7TJJ - chains A and I of the 9 polymer chains in the assembly; structure by electron microscopy, 2.70 A resolution.

Chain A:
Molecule: Origin recognition complex subunit 1
Organism: Saccharomyces cerevisiae
UniProt: P54784 (ORC1_YEAST); residues 1-914 here = UniProt positions 1-914
Amino-acid sequence (917 residues; row label = number of the first residue in the row; numbers below 1 keep their minus sign (Ser-2 is residue -2)):
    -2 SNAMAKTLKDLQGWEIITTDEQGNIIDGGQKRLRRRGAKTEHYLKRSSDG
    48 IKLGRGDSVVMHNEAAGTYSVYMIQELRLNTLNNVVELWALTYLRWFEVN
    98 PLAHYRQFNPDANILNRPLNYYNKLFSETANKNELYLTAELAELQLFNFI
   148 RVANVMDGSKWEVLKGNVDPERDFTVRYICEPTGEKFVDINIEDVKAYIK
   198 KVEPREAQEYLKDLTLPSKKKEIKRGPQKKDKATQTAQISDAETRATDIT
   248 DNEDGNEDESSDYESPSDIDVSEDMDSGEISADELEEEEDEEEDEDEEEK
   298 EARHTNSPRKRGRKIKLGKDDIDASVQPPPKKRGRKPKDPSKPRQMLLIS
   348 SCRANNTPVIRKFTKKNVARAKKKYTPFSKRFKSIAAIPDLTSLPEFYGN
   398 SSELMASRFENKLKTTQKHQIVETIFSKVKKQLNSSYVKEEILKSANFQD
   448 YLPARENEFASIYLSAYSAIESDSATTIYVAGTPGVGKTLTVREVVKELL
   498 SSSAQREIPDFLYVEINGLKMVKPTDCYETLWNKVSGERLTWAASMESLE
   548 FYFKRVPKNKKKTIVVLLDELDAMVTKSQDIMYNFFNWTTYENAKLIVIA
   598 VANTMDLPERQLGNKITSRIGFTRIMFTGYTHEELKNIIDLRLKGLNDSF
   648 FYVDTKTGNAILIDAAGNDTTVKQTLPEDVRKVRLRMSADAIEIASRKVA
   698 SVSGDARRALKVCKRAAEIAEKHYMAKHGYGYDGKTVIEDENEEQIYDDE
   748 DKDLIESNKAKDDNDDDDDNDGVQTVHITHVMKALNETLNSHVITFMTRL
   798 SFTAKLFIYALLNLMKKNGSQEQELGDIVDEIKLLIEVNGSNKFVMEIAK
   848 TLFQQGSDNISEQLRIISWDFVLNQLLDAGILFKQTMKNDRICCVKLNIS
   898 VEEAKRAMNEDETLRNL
Unresolved in the structure: -2 to 355, 398-403, 435-448, 661-676, 731-768
Construct notes: expression tag (-2 to 0)
Metal / ion sites: Mg2+: Thr486 (together with ATP)
Ligand contacts: ATP (adenosine-5'-triphosphate): Asn431, Ser432, Tyr434, Leu449, Pro450, Ala451, Arg452, Thr480, Pro481, Gly482, Val483, Gly484, Lys485, Thr486, Leu487, Glu567, Tyr627, Ile635, Arg639, Ala703, Arg704, Leu707
Curated features (UniProtKB/Swiss-Prot):
  - binding site (ATP): Val435, Gly479 to Leu487, Glu567, Asn600, Arg704, Gly726 to Thr733
  - binding site (Mg(2+)): Asp566, Glu567
  - modified residue: Ser237 (Phosphoserine)
From the paper describing this entry:
  - catalytic residues: Asn600 (citing earlier work)

Chain I:
Molecule: Cell division control protein 6
Organism: Saccharomyces cerevisiae
UniProt: P09119 (CDC6_YEAST); residue numbers follow UniProt; this construct covers 1-513
Amino-acid sequence (516 residues; each row starts with the number of its first residue; numbers below 1 keep their minus sign (Ser-2 is residue -2)):
    -2 SNAMSAIPITPTKRIRRNLFDDAPATPPRPLKRKKLQFTDVTPESSPEKL
    48 QFGSQSIFLRTKALLQKSSELVNLNSSDGALPARTAEYEQVMNFLAKAIS
    98 EHRSDSLYITGPPGTGKTAQLDMIIRQKFQSLPLSLSTPRSKDVLRHTNP
   148 NLQNLSWFELPDGRLESVAVTSINCISLGEPSSIFQKIFDSFQDLNGPTL
   198 QIKNMQHLQKFLEPYHKKTTFVVVLDEMDRLLHANTSETQSVRTILELFL
   248 LAKLPTVSFVLIGMANSLDMKDRFLSRLNLDRGLLPQTIVFQPYTAEQMY
   298 EIVIQKMSSLPTIIFQPMAIKFAAKKCAGNTGDLRKLFDVLRGSIEIYEL
   348 EKRFLLSPTRGSLNSAQVPLTPTTSPVKKSYPEPQGKIGLNYIAKVFSKF
   398 VNNNSTRTRIAKLNIQQKLILCTIIQSLKLNSDATIDESFDHYIKAITKT
   448 DTLAPLQRNEFLEICTILETCGLVSIKKTKCKGKTKRFVDKIDVDLDMRE
   498 FYDEMTKISILKPFLH
Unresolved in the structure: -2 to 52, 69-75, 127-148, 213-215, 265-279, 350-382, 513
Construct notes: expression tag (-2 to 0)
Metal / ion sites: Mg2+: Thr115 (together with ATP)
Ligand contacts: ATP (adenosine-5'-triphosphate): Gln63, Lys64, Ser66, Leu68, Leu78, Pro79, Ala80, Arg81, Pro109, Pro110, Gly111, Thr112, Gly113, Lys114, Thr115, Ala116, Glu224, Asn263, Tyr291, Ile299, Lys303, Leu331, Arg332, Phe335
Curated features (UniProtKB/Swiss-Prot):
  - motif: Pro27 to Leu33 (Nuclear localization signal)
  - binding site (ATP): Gly108 to Thr115
  - modified residue: Thr368 (Phosphothreonine)
  - mutagenesis: Lys29 (K29R/T: Impairs nuclear localization), Lys114 (K114E: Impairs ORC1-binding and leads to defective association with chromatin)

Chain A / chain I interface:
Contacting residue pairs (87; chain A residue first):
  Lys377(A) - Asp187(I)  salt bridge
  Lys380(A) - Leu192(I)
  Lys380(A) - Asn193(I)
  Ala457(A) - Leu347(I)  hydrophobic
  Ser458(A) - Leu347(I)
  Leu461(A) - Glu343(I)
  Leu461(A) - Glu346(I)
  Leu461(A) - Leu347(I)  hydrophobic
  Ser462(A) - Glu343(I)  hydrogen bond
  Ser465(A) - Leu56(I)
  Ser465(A) - Lys59(I)  hydrogen bond
  Glu468(A) - Leu56(I)
  Ser469(A) - Leu56(I)
  Ser469(A) - Ala60(I)
  Ala472(A) - Ser65(I)  hydrogen bond (backbone-side chain)
  Thr473(A) - Gln63(I)  hydrogen bond
  Met543(A) - Ser174(I)
  Met543(A) - Leu175(I)
  Met543(A) - Gly176(I)
  Glu544(A) - Ser174(I)
  Glu544(A) - Leu175(I)
  Glu544(A) - Gly176(I)  hydrogen bond (side chain-backbone)
  Glu547(A) - Ser174(I)
  Asp577(A) - Ile173(I)
  Tyr580(A) - Asn171(I)
  Tyr580(A) - Ile173(I)  hydrophobic
  Tyr580(A) - Glu224(I)  hydrogen bond
  Asn581(A) - Ser174(I)
  Thr586(A) - Ser65(I)
  Thr587(A) - Lys64(I)
  Thr587(A) - Ser65(I)
  Tyr588(A) - Ser65(I)
  Glu589(A) - Ser65(I)
  Glu589(A) - Glu67(I)
  Met602(A) - Asn399(I)
  Lys612(A) - Glu224(I)  salt bridge
  Lys612(A) - Arg227(I)
  Lys612(A) - Asn263(I)
  Ser615(A) - Pro110(I)
  Ser615(A) - Asp330(I)  hydrogen bond
  Ser615(A) - Arg332(I)  hydrogen bond
  Arg616(A) - Lys64(I)
  Arg616(A) - Glu224(I)  salt bridge
  Arg616(A) - Arg332(I)
  Gly618(A) - Asp336(I)
  Phe619(A) - Lys333(I)
  Phe619(A) - Asp336(I)
  Phe619(A) - Val337(I)  hydrophobic
  Phe619(A) - Phe394(I)  hydrophobic
  Phe619(A) - Phe397(I)  hydrophobic
  Phe619(A) - Val398(I)  hydrophobic
  Thr620(A) - Asp336(I)
  Thr620(A) - Phe397(I)
  Arg621(A) - Phe397(I)
  Lys695(A) - Glu460(I)  salt bridge
  Ser698(A) - Ile464(I)
  Ser698(A) - Thr467(I)
  Val699(A) - Glu460(I)
  Val699(A) - Thr463(I)
  Val699(A) - Ile464(I)  hydrophobic
  Val699(A) - Thr467(I)  hydrogen bond (backbone-side chain)
  Ser700(A) - Thr467(I)
  Leu786(A) - Asn456(I)
  Leu786(A) - Glu457(I)
  Leu786(A) - Glu460(I)
  Ser788(A) - Asn456(I)
  Gln818(A) - Glu435(I)  hydrogen bond
  Glu819(A) - Lys481(I)
  Glu819(A) - Thr482(I)  hydrogen bond
  Phe880(A) - Thr482(I)
  Phe880(A) - Arg484(I)
  Lys881(A) - Thr482(I)
  Lys881(A) - Arg484(I)  hydrogen bond (backbone-side chain)
  Gln882(A) - Lys481(I)
  Gln882(A) - Thr482(I)
  Cys891(A) - Lys481(I)  hydrogen bond
  Asn895(A) - Asp434(I)
  Asn895(A) - Val486(I)
  Ile896(A) - Asp434(I)
  Ser897(A) - Asp434(I)  hydrogen bond (backbone-side chain)
  Ser897(A) - Phe437(I)
  Ser897(A) - Asp438(I)
  Val898(A) - Asp438(I)  hydrogen bond (backbone-side chain)
  Glu899(A) - Asp438(I)  hydrogen bond (backbone-side chain)
  Glu899(A) - Ile441(I)
  Glu899(A) - Lys442(I)  salt bridge
  Arg903(A) - Gln454(I)  hydrogen bond
Interface residues without a listed pair, chain A (59 interface residues in all): Ala466, Ser471, Asn584, Asn611, Ile617, Met623, Ala697, Thr785, Asn787, Ile791, Thr883, Glu900
Interface residues without a listed pair, chain I (53 interface residues in all): Gln150, Asp226, Val393, Arg455, Phe485

Summary:
59 residues of chain A and 53 residues of chain I are in contact, with 17 hydrogen bonds and 5 salt bridges.
Among the polar pairs are Lys377(A)-Asp187(I), Lys612(A)-Glu224(I) and Arg616(A)-Glu224(I). Chain A binds ATP.
Ligands of chain I: ATP. From the paper: the catalytic residue Asn600(A).
Here chain A is Origin recognition complex subunit 1 and chain I is Cell division control protein 6, both from
Saccharomyces cerevisiae. Entry 7TJJ (S. cerevisiae ORC bound to 84 bp ARS1 DNA and Cdc6 (state 1) with docked
Orc6 ...) was determined by electron microscopy together with 7TJF, 7TJH, 7TJI and 7TJK from the same study.
